1AL2 - chains 1 and 3 of the 5 polymer chains in the assembly; structure by X-ray diffraction, 2.90 A resolution.

Chain 1:
Protein: P1/mahoney poliovirus
From: Human poliovirus 1
Notes: fragment: virus protomer
UniProt: P03300 (POLH_POL1M); residues 1-302 here correspond to UniProt positions 579-880 (UniProt number = residue number + 578)
Amino-acid sequence (302 residues; numbered 1 to 302; the number before each row is that of its first residue):
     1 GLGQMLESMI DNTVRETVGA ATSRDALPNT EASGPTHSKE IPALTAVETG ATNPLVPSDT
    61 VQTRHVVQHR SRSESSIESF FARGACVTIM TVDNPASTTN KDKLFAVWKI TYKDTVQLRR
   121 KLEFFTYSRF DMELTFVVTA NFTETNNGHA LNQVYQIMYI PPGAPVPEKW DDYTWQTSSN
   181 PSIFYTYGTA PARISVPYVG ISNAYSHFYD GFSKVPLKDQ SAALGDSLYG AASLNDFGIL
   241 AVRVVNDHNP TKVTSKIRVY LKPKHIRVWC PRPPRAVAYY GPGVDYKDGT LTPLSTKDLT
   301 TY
Not modelled in the structure: 1-19
Sequence notes: engineered mutation Ile160 (Val738 in P03300)
Ligand contacts: sphingosine (SPH): Ile110, Tyr112, Phe130, Met132, Leu134, Ile157, Tyr159, Pro181, Ile183, Ile194, Val196, Val199, Tyr205, Ser206, His207, Asp236, Phe237, Leu240

Chain 3:
Protein: P1/mahoney poliovirus
From: Human poliovirus 1
Notes: fragment: virus protomer; engineered mutation(s): CHAIN 1, V160I
UniProt: P03300 (POLH_POL1M); residues 1-238 here correspond to UniProt positions 341-578 (UniProt number = residue number + 340)
Amino-acid sequence (238 residues; numbered 1 to 238; the number before each row is that of its first residue):
     1 GLPVMNTPGS NQYLTADNFQ SPCALPEFDV TPPIDIPGEV KNMMELAEID TMIPFDLSAT
    61 KKNTMEMYRV RLSDKPHTDD PILCLSLSPA SDPRLSHTML GEILNYYTHW AGSLKFTFLF
   121 CGSMMATGKL LVSYAPPGAD PPKKRKEAML GTHVIWDIGL QSSCTMVVPW ISNTTYRQTI
   181 DDSFTEGGYI SVFYQTRIVV PLSTPREMDI LGFVSACNDF SVRLLRDTTH IEQKALAQ
Not modelled in the structure: 236-238
Sequence notes: conflict Ser123 (Phe463 in P03300)

How chain 1 and chain 3 interact:
Contacting residue pairs (188):
  Leu27(1) - Asn218(3)
  Leu27(1) - Asp219(3)
  Leu27(1) - Phe220(3)
  Pro28(1) - Asn218(3)
  Ala43(1) - Cys164(3)
  Ala43(1) - Thr165(3)  hydrogen bond (backbone-backbone)
  Leu44(1) - Ser163(3)
  Thr45(1) - Thr117(3)
  Thr45(1) - Gln161(3)
  Thr45(1) - Ser162(3)  hydrogen bond (backbone-backbone)
  Thr45(1) - Ser163(3)  hydrogen bond (backbone-backbone)
  Thr45(1) - Thr165(3)
  Ala46(1) - Ser162(3)
  Ala46(1) - Ser163(3)
  Val47(1) - Thr117(3)
  Val47(1) - Leu119(3)  hydrophobic
  Val47(1) - Ser163(3)  hydrogen bond (backbone-side chain)
  Glu48(1) - Leu119(3)
  Glu48(1) - Ser162(3)  hydrogen bond
  Thr52(1) - Glu48(3)
  Thr52(1) - Ile49(3)
  Thr52(1) - Asp50(3)  hydrogen bond (side chain-backbone)
  Thr52(1) - Lys115(3)
  Thr52(1) - Ser215(3)
  Asn53(1) - Lys115(3)  hydrogen bond (backbone-side chain)
  Asn53(1) - Thr165(3)  hydrogen bond
  Leu55(1) - Lys115(3)
  Leu55(1) - Thr165(3)
  Leu55(1) - Val167(3)  hydrophobic
  Leu55(1) - Cys217(3)  hydrogen bond (backbone-side chain)
  Val56(1) - Val167(3)
  Val56(1) - Asn218(3)
  Pro57(1) - Ser113(3)
  Pro57(1) - Val167(3)
  Pro57(1) - Pro169(3)  hydrophobic
  Thr60(1) - Val167(3)
  Val61(1) - Thr152(3)
  Val61(1) - Pro169(3)  hydrophobic
  Arg70(1) - Ala111(3)
  Arg70(1) - Gly112(3)
  Arg70(1) - Tyr176(3)
  Arg70(1) - Asp219(3)  hydrogen bond (side chain-backbone)
  Arg70(1) - Ser221(3)  hydrogen bond
  Ser71(1) - Ser221(3)
  Arg72(1) - Asn42(3)  hydrogen bond (backbone-side chain)
  Arg72(1) - Met44(3)
  Arg72(1) - Glu48(3)  salt bridge
  Arg72(1) - Cys217(3)  hydrogen bond (side chain-backbone)
  Arg72(1) - Asn218(3)
  Arg72(1) - Phe220(3)  hydrogen bond (side chain-backbone)
  Glu74(1) - Tyr107(3)  hydrogen bond (backbone-side chain)
  Glu74(1) - Arg223(3)
  Glu74(1) - Leu224(3)  hydrogen bond (side chain-backbone)
  Glu74(1) - Leu225(3)  hydrogen bond (side chain-backbone)
  Ser75(1) - Asn42(3)  hydrogen bond
  Ser75(1) - Met43(3)  hydrogen bond (backbone-backbone)
  Ser75(1) - Met44(3)
  Ser75(1) - Tyr107(3)
  Ser75(1) - Val222(3)
  Ser76(1) - Lys41(3)
  Ser76(1) - Asn42(3)
  Ile77(1) - Val40(3)
  Ile77(1) - Lys41(3)  hydrogen bond (backbone-backbone)
  Ser79(1) - Leu225(3)
  Phe80(1) - Met43(3)  hydrophobic
  Phe80(1) - Tyr106(3)  hydrophobic
  Phe80(1) - Tyr107(3)
  Phe80(1) - Leu225(3)
  Ala82(1) - Ala16(3)
  Arg83(1) - Thr15(3)
  Arg83(1) - Ala16(3)
  Arg83(1) - Leu225(3)
  Gly84(1) - Tyr13(3)
  Gly84(1) - Thr15(3)  hydrogen bond (backbone-backbone)
  Asp114(1) - Gln233(3)  hydrogen bond (backbone-side chain)
  Thr115(1) - Gln233(3)
  Val116(1) - Glu232(3)
  Val116(1) - Gln233(3)  hydrogen bond (backbone-side chain)
  Gln117(1) - Asp227(3)
  Arg120(1) - Glu102(3)  salt bridge
  Arg120(1) - Tyr106(3)  hydrogen bond
  Arg120(1) - Thr228(3)
  Arg120(1) - His230(3)
  Arg120(1) - Ile231(3)
  Lys121(1) - Tyr106(3)
  Phe124(1) - Met99(3)  hydrophobic
  Phe124(1) - Ile103(3)  hydrophobic
  Phe124(1) - Tyr106(3)  hydrophobic
  Phe125(1) - Val40(3)  hydrophobic
  Phe125(1) - Met43(3)  hydrophobic
  Arg129(1) - Val30(3)
  Arg129(1) - Thr31(3)  hydrogen bond (side chain-backbone)
  Arg129(1) - Pro32(3)  hydrogen bond (side chain-backbone)
  Arg129(1) - Pro33(3)
  Glu133(1) - Phe19(3)
  Thr135(1) - Tyr13(3)
  Val137(1) - Tyr13(3)  hydrophobic
  Pro181(1) - Ala24(3)
  Pro181(1) - Leu25(3)  hydrophobic
  Ala190(1) - Asn11(3)
  Pro191(1) - Asn11(3)
  Pro191(1) - Tyr13(3)  hydrophobic
  Arg193(1) - Tyr13(3)
  Arg193(1) - Asp17(3)  salt bridge
  Arg193(1) - Ser21(3)
  Arg193(1) - Pro22(3)
  Ile194(1) - Ser21(3)
  Ile194(1) - Pro22(3)
  Ile194(1) - Ala24(3)  hydrophobic
  Ser195(1) - Ser21(3)  hydrogen bond
  Ser195(1) - Pro22(3)  hydrogen bond (backbone-backbone)
  Ser195(1) - Cys23(3)
  Ser195(1) - Ala24(3)  hydrogen bond (backbone-backbone)
  Pro197(1) - Cys23(3)
  Pro197(1) - Leu25(3)
  Pro197(1) - Phe28(3)  hydrophobic
  Pro197(1) - Val30(3)  hydrophobic
  Tyr198(1) - Phe28(3)
  Tyr198(1) - Val30(3)
  Tyr198(1) - Thr31(3)
  Val199(1) - Leu25(3)  hydrophobic
  Val199(1) - Phe28(3)  hydrophobic
  Gly200(1) - Thr31(3)
  Ser202(1) - Thr31(3)
  Asn203(1) - Thr31(3)
  Asn203(1) - Pro32(3)  hydrogen bond (side chain-backbone)
  Asn203(1) - Ile34(3)
  Ala204(1) - Ile36(3)  hydrophobic
  Tyr260(1) - Tyr13(3)
  Lys262(1) - Asp17(3)  hydrogen bond (side chain-backbone)
  Arg267(1) - Pro33(3)
  Arg267(1) - Glu39(3)  salt bridge
  Val268(1) - Glu39(3)
  Val268(1) - Val40(3)  hydrogen bond (backbone-backbone)
  Trp269(1) - Ile36(3)  hydrogen bond (side chain-backbone)
  Trp269(1) - Pro37(3)
  Trp269(1) - Gly38(3)
  Trp269(1) - Glu39(3)
  Cys270(1) - Pro37(3)  hydrogen bond (side chain-backbone)
  Cys270(1) - Gly38(3)  hydrogen bond (backbone-backbone)
  Pro271(1) - Val40(3)  hydrophobic
  Pro271(1) - Leu46(3)  hydrophobic
  Arg272(1) - Met99(3)
  Pro273(1) - Met99(3)  hydrophobic
  Pro274(1) - Met99(3)
  Pro274(1) - Glu102(3)
  Thr292(1) - Asn63(3)
  Pro293(1) - Asn63(3)
  Leu294(1) - Leu57(3)  hydrophobic
  Leu294(1) - Lys62(3)
  Leu294(1) - Asn63(3)  hydrogen bond (backbone-side chain)
  Leu294(1) - Met67(3)  hydrophobic
  Leu294(1) - Pro93(3)
  Leu294(1) - His97(3)
  Ser295(1) - Leu57(3)
  Ser295(1) - Lys62(3)
  Ser295(1) - Pro93(3)
  Thr296(1) - Leu57(3)
  Thr296(1) - Ala59(3)
  Thr296(1) - Lys62(3)  hydrogen bond
  Lys297(1) - Leu57(3)  hydrogen bond (backbone-backbone)
  Lys297(1) - Ser58(3)
  Lys297(1) - Pro93(3)
  Lys297(1) - Arg94(3)
  Asp298(1) - Arg94(3)  hydrogen bond (backbone-side chain)
  Leu299(1) - Phe55(3)
  Leu299(1) - Asp56(3)
  Leu299(1) - Ile82(3)
  Leu299(1) - Leu83(3)
  Leu299(1) - Cys84(3)  hydrogen bond (backbone-backbone)
  Thr300(1) - Pro81(3)
  Thr300(1) - Ile82(3)
  Thr300(1) - Leu83(3)
  Thr300(1) - Cys84(3)  hydrogen bond (backbone-side chain)
  Thr300(1) - Lys143(3)  hydrogen bond (backbone-side chain)
  Thr301(1) - Cys84(3)
  Thr301(1) - Arg94(3)  hydrogen bond (backbone-side chain)
  Tyr302(1) - Cys84(3)
  Tyr302(1) - Leu85(3)
  Tyr302(1) - Ser86(3)  hydrogen bond (backbone-side chain)
  Tyr302(1) - Asp92(3)
  Tyr302(1) - Arg94(3)  hydrogen bond (backbone-side chain)
  Tyr302(1) - Pro141(3)  hydrophobic
  Tyr302(1) - Pro142(3)  hydrogen bond (side chain-backbone)
  Tyr302(1) - Lys143(3)
  Tyr302(1) - Tyr189(3)  hydrophobic
  Tyr302(1) - Ile190(3)
  Tyr302(1) - Ser191(3)
Interface residues without a listed pair, chain 1 (82 interface residues in all): Pro54, Tyr127, Tyr159, Val196, Arg275, Val277, Ala278, Tyr279, Leu291
Interface residues without a listed pair, chain 3 (99 interface residues in all): Asn18, Glu45, Pro54, Val70, Trp156, Asp157, Trp170, Thr175, Phe213

In short:
The interface between chain 1 and chain 3 involves 82 residues on one side and 99 on the other, with 46
hydrogen bonds and 4 salt bridges. Polar contacts include Arg72(1)-Glu48(3), Arg120(1)-Glu102(3) and
Arg193(1)-Asp17(3). Sphingosine is bound between chain 1 and chain 3.
Chain 1 is P1/mahoney poliovirus and chain 3 is P1/mahoney poliovirus, both from Human poliovirus 1; the
structure, P1/mahoney poliovirus, single site mutant V1160I, was determined by X-ray diffraction together with
1AR6, 1AR7, 1AR8, 1AR9 and 1ASJ from the same study.
